PDB entry 1RGQ | X-ray diffraction, 2.90 A resolution | chains A and B of the 4 polymer chains in the assembly

[Chain A (and B)]
Name: NS3 Protease
Source organism: Hepatitis C virus
Notes: EC 3.4.21.98; chain B of this document is another copy of the same molecule, construct and numbering; everything in this record applies to it too
Reference sequence: P27958 (POLG_HCVH); residues 4-184 here correspond to UniProt positions 1026-1206 (UniProt number = residue number + 1022)
Sequence (200 residues; row label = number of the first residue in the row; numbers below 1 keep their minus sign (Met-7 is residue -7)):
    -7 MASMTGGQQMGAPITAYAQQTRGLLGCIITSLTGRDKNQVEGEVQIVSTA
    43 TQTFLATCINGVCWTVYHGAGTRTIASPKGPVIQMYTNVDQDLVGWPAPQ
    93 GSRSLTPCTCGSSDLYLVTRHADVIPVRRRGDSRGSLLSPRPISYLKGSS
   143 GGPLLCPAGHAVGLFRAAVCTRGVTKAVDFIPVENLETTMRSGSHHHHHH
Not modelled in the structure: -7 to 30, 185-192 (chain B: -7 to 0, 187-192)
Construct notes: expression tag (-7 to 3, 185-192); conflict Thr167 (Ala1190 in P27958)
Metal / ion sites: Zn2+: Cys100, Cys102, Cys148

[How chain A and chain B interact]
Residue-residue contacts - 17 pairs, chain A then chain B:
  Thr101(A) with Pro118(B); Leu130(B); Ser131(B), hydrogen bond
  Cys102(A) with Tyr108(B); Leu130(B), hydrophobic
  Tyr108(A) with Pro5(B)
  Val116(A) with Pro5(B)
  Cys148(A) with Pro5(B)
  Pro149(A) with Pro5(B); Ile6(B), hydrogen bond (backbone-backbone); Tyr108(B)
  Ala150(A) with Ile6(B); Tyr108(B), hydrophobic; Val116(B)
  Gly151(A) with Ile6(B)
  His152(A) with Val116(B), hydrogen bond (side chain-backbone); Pro118(B)
Also at the interface, not in a pair above, chain A (10 interface residues in all): Leu147
Also at the interface, not in a pair above, chain B (10 interface residues in all): Ala4, Thr7, Pro149

[Overview]
The chain A/chain B interface involves 10 residues from each chain; the contacts include 3 hydrogen bonds.
Polar pairs include Thr101(A)-Ser131(B), His152(A)-Val116(B) and Pro149(A)-Ile6(B). Cys100(A), Cys102(A) and
Cys148(A) coordinate Zn2+.
Chain A and chain B are both NS3 Protease (Hepatitis C virus); the structure, M9A HCV Protease complex with
pentapeptide keto-amide inhibitor, was determined by X-ray diffraction.
